PDB entry 7ZM7 | electron microscopy, 2.77 A resolution | chains 4 and 5 of the 43 polymer chains in the assembly

Chain 4:
Molecule: NADH-ubiquinone oxidoreductase chain 4
Organism: Chaetomium thermophilum var. thermophilum DSM 1495
Notes: EC 7.1.1.2
UniProt: G1DJA7 (G1DJA7_CHATD); residue numbers follow UniProt; this construct covers 1-542
Sequence (542 residues; each row starts with the number of its first residue):
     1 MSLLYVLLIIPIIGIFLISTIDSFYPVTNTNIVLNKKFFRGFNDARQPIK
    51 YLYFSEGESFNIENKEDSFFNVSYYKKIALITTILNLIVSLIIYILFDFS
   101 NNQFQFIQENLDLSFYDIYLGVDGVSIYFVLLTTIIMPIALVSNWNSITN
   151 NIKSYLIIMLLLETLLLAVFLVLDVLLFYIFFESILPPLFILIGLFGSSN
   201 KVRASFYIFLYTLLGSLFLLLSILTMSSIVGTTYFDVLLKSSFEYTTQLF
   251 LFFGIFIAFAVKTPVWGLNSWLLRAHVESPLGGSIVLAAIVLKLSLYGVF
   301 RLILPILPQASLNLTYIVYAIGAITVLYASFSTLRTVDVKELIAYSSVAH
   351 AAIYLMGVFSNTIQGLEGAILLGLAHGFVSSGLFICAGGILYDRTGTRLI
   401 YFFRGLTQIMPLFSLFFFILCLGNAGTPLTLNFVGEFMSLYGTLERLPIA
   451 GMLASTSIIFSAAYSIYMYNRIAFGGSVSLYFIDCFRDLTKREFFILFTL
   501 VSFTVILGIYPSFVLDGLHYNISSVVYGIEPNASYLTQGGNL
Not modelled in the structure: 26-68, 538-542
Residues lining bound ligands:
  - 1,2-Distearoyl-sn-glycerophosphoethanolamine (3PE): I506, I509, Y510, F513
  - 1,2-diacyl-sn-glycero-3-phosphocholine (PC1), molecule 1: T407, Q408, P411, S414, L415, F418, T427, P428, Y469, F474
  - 1,2-diacyl-sn-glycero-3-phosphocholine (PC1), molecule 2: I459, F460, A463, Y467

Chain 5:
Molecule: NADH-ubiquinone oxidoreductase chain 5
Organism: Chaetomium thermophilum var. thermophilum DSM 1495
Notes: EC 7.1.1.2
UniProt: G1DJA3 (G1DJA3_CHATD); the construct has insertions or renumbered stretches relative to UniProt, so the offset changes along the chain: 1-444 = UniProt 1-444; 459-679 = UniProt 445-665
Sequence (679 residues; numbered 1 to 679; the number before each row is that of its first residue):
     1 MYLSIIILPLLGSVVSGFFGRKVGVSGAQLITCSSVIITTILSIIAFFEV
    51 GFNNIPVTINIFRWIDSEWFIINWGFQYDSLTVSMLIPVLIISSLVHIYS
   101 ISYMSSDPHNQRFFSYLSLFTFMMIILVTANNYLLMFVGWEGVGVCSYLL
   151 VSFWFTRIAANQSSISAFLTNRVGDCFLTVGMFAILWSLGNLDYATVFSL
   201 APYINSNVVIIIGICLLIGAMAKSSQVGLHVWLPMAMEGPTPVSALIHAA
   251 TMVTAGVYLLMRSSPLIEYSSTVLLLCLWLGAITTVFSSLIGLFQQDIKK
   301 VIAYSTMSQLGMMVLSIGLSSYNIALFHLVNHAFYKALLFLGAGSVIHAV
   351 ADNQDFRKFGGLISYLPLTYSVMLIASLSLVAFPFMTGFYSKDFILESAY
   401 GQFSFSGVAVYIIATIGAIFTTLYSVKVLYLTFLSNPNGPRTYYRLAIDN
   451 FFSAQAIKSYKPAHEGDFFLTLPLVILALFSIFFGFITKDIFIGLGSNFF
   501 VDNSLFIHPIHEIMIDTEFAVPVLFKLLPFIFTISFSVIALTLSELLSEL
   551 VIYFKFSRFGYNIFGFFNQRFLIEFFYNKYITNLILNLGGQITKILDKGS
   601 IELFGPYGLERGLVKLSKNISSLSTSHVTTYALYILVGFILYLIYNNLLL
   651 DYSYLLLIIILLLLLMMIGESNSEDVTLH
Not modelled in the structure: 671-679
Sequence notes: insertion (445-458)
Residues lining bound ligands:
  - 1,2-Distearoyl-sn-glycerophosphoethanolamine (3PE), molecule 1: L3, I6, I7, L10, L11, I61, W74, F76, F122, I126
  - 1,2-Distearoyl-sn-glycerophosphoethanolamine (3PE), molecule 2: L10, N60, I61, F62, R63, N73
  - 1,2-Distearoyl-sn-glycerophosphoethanolamine (3PE), molecule 3: V180, S206, N207, I210, I211, I214, C215, T272, L276
  - 1,2-Distearoyl-sn-glycerophosphoethanolamine (3PE), molecule 4: L290, L293, F294, Q296, I416, F420, L423, K427, L431, F536, A540, L543, S544, V551, F554, K555, I563, F564, F567
  - 1,2-diacyl-sn-glycero-3-phosphocholine (PC1), molecule 1: S13, G17, F18, H109, R112, S115, Y116, L119, M123, E141, G142, V145, L149, F155
  - 1,2-diacyl-sn-glycero-3-phosphocholine (PC1), molecule 2: A159, Q162, S163, I165, S166, L169, T170, V173, L229, M235, Y577, N578, T582, I585, L586

Chain 4 / chain 5 interface:
Residue-residue contacts (91; chain 4 residue first):
  R203(4) - Y607(5)
  R203(4) - E610(5)  salt bridge
  Y207(4) - P606(5)
  W266(4) - L596(5)  hydrophobic
  W266(4) - D597(5)  hydrogen bond
  G267(4) - I601(5)
  R274(4) - E602(5)  salt bridge
  Y328(4) - I592(5)
  F331(4) - G589(5)
  F331(4) - I592(5)  hydrophobic
  S332(4) - G589(5)
  S332(4) - T593(5)
  S332(4) - D597(5)
  L334(4) - I585(5)  hydrophobic
  R335(4) - L586(5)  hydrogen bond (side chain-backbone)
  R335(4) - G589(5)
  R335(4) - G590(5)
  E341(4) - K598(5)  salt bridge
  Y345(4) - D597(5)  hydrogen bond
  I363(4) - E68(5)
  Q364(4) - S67(5)
  Q364(4) - E68(5)  hydrogen bond (side chain-backbone)
  Q364(4) - F70(5)
  E367(4) - S67(5)  hydrogen bond
  T407(4) - F155(5)
  Q408(4) - F155(5)
  Q408(4) - T156(5)
  L415(4) - F18(5)  hydrophobic
  F418(4) - Y148(5)  hydrophobic
  F418(4) - L149(5)  hydrophobic
  L422(4) - V145(5)  hydrophobic
  A425(4) - R172(5)  hydrogen bond (backbone-side chain)
  T427(4) - R172(5)  hydrogen bond
  P428(4) - E141(5)
  L429(4) - V138(5)  hydrophobic
  F433(4) - W64(5)  hydrophobic
  F433(4) - F137(5)  hydrophobic
  F437(4) - L134(5)  hydrophobic
  F437(4) - T179(5)
  F437(4) - F183(5)
  F437(4) - L186(5)  hydrophobic
  M438(4) - S67(5)
  L440(4) - F183(5)  hydrophobic
  Y441(4) - F70(5)
  Y441(4) - F183(5)
  Y441(4) - L186(5)  hydrophobic
  Y441(4) - W187(5)
  L444(4) - F183(5)  hydrophobic
  L444(4) - W187(5)  hydrophobic
  E445(4) - W187(5)
  P448(4) - W187(5)  hydrophobic
  S455(4) - C176(5)  hydrogen bond (backbone-side chain)
  S455(4) - V180(5)
  I458(4) - R172(5)  hydrogen bond (backbone-side chain)
  I458(4) - C176(5)
  I459(4) - R172(5)
  I459(4) - V173(5)  hydrophobic
  I459(4) - C176(5)  hydrophobic
  A462(4) - F168(5)  hydrophobic
  A462(4) - L169(5)
  A462(4) - R172(5)
  A463(4) - L169(5)  hydrophobic
  I466(4) - Y148(5)
  I466(4) - I165(5)  hydrophobic
  I466(4) - F168(5)  hydrophobic
  Y469(4) - Y148(5)
  N470(4) - Y148(5)  hydrogen bond
  N470(4) - N161(5)
  N470(4) - S164(5)
  N470(4) - I165(5)
  F474(4) - Y148(5)
  F474(4) - F155(5)  hydrophobic
  F474(4) - N161(5)
  G475(4) - F155(5)
  G475(4) - N161(5)  hydrogen bond (backbone-side chain)
  G476(4) - F155(5)
  G476(4) - T156(5)
  G476(4) - N161(5)
  S477(4) - T156(5)
  G508(4) - W64(5)  hydrogen bond (backbone-side chain)
  I509(4) - F62(5)  hydrophobic
  I509(4) - W64(5)
  I509(4) - W74(5)  hydrogen bond (backbone-side chain)
  Y510(4) - F62(5)  hydrophobic
  Y510(4) - R63(5)  hydrogen bond
  P511(4) - W64(5)
  S512(4) - R63(5)
  S512(4) - D66(5)
  D516(4) - R63(5)  salt bridge
  H519(4) - D66(5)  hydrogen bond (side chain-backbone)
  H519(4) - S67(5)
Also at the interface, not in a pair above, chain 4 (61 interface residues in all): Y211, S270, L273, G426, V434, T456, F460, S461, Y467, L515
Also at the interface, not in a pair above, chain 5 (52 interface residues in all): I65, S152, I158, D175, N587, L588, K594

Overview:
61 residues of chain 4 face 52 of chain 5 across their interface, with 15 hydrogen bonds and 4 salt bridges.
Among the polar pairs are R203(4)-E610(5), R274(4)-E602(5) and E341(4)-K598(5). 2
1,2-diacyl-sn-glycero-3-phosphocholine molecules and one 1,2-Distearoyl-sn-glycerophosphoethanolamine molecule
are bound between chain 4 and chain 5.
Here chain 4 is NADH-ubiquinone oxidoreductase chain 4 and chain 5 is NADH-ubiquinone oxidoreductase chain 5,
both from Chaetomium thermophilum var. thermophilum DSM 1495. Entry 7ZM7 (CryoEM structure of mitochondrial
complex I from Chaetomium thermophilum (inhibited by DDM)) was determined by electron microscopy (same
publication as 7ZM8, 7ZMB, 7ZME, 7ZMG and 7ZMH).
